Entry 8TCA (X-ray diffraction, 2.02 A resolution); this record covers chains H and L.

== Chain H ==
Name: m6A binding IgG Fab, heavy chain
Source organism: Mus musculus
Notes: antibody fragment or engineered binder
Sequence (221 residues; each row starts with the number of its first residue):
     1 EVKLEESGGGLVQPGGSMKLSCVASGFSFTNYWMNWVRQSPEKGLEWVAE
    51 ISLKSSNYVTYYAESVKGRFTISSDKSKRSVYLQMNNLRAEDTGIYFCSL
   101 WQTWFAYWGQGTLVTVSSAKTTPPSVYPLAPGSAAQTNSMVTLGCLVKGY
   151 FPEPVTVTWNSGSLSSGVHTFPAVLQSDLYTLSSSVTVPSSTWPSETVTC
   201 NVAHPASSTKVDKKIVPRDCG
Not modelled in the structure: 133-138, 219-221
Cystine bridges: Cys-22/Cys-98, Cys-145/Cys-200

== Chain L ==
Name: m6A binding IgG Fab, light chain
Source organism: Mus musculus
Notes: antibody fragment or engineered binder
Sequence (215 residues; row label = number of the first residue in the row):
     1 QAVVTQESALTTSPGETVTLTCRSSTGAVTTSNYANWVQEKPDHLFTGLI
    51 GGTNNRAPGVPARFSGSLIGDKAALTITGAQTDDEAIYFCALWYSNHLVF
   101 GGGTKLTVLGQPKSSPSVTLFPPSSEELETNKATLVCTITDFYPGVVTVD
   151 WKVDGTPVTQGMETTQPSKQSNNKYMASSYLTLTARAWERHSSYSCQVTH
   201 EGHTVEKSLSRADCS
Not modelled in the structure: 214-215
Cystine bridges: Cys-22/Cys-90, Cys-137/Cys-196

== Interface between chain H and chain L ==
Pairs across the interface (70; chain H residue first):
  Val-37(H) / Phe-100(L)  hydrophobic
  Gln-39(H) / Glu-40(L)  hydrogen bond
  Gln-39(H) / His-44(L)
  Gln-39(H) / Phe-46(L)
  Leu-45(H) / Phe-46(L)  hydrophobic
  Leu-45(H) / Phe-89(L)  hydrophobic
  Leu-45(H) / Phe-100(L)
  Trp-47(H) / His-97(L)
  Trp-47(H) / Leu-98(L)
  Trp-47(H) / Phe-100(L)
  Glu-50(H) / Trp-93(L)
  Tyr-61(H) / Trp-93(L)  hydrophobic
  Tyr-61(H) / Asn-96(L)
  Ile-95(H) / His-44(L)
  Phe-97(H) / His-44(L)
  Phe-97(H) / Phe-46(L)  hydrophobic
  Trp-101(H) / Asn-36(L)  hydrogen bond
  Thr-103(H) / Asn-36(L)
  Thr-103(H) / Gly-51(L)
  Thr-103(H) / Gly-52(L)
  Trp-104(H) / Asn-36(L)
  Trp-104(H) / Gly-51(L)
  Trp-104(H) / Asn-55(L)
  Trp-104(H) / Arg-56(L)
  Trp-104(H) / Ala-57(L)
  Trp-104(H) / Pro-58(L)
  Phe-105(H) / Asn-36(L)
  Phe-105(H) / Val-38(L)  hydrophobic
  Phe-105(H) / Gly-48(L)  hydrogen bond (backbone-backbone)
  Phe-105(H) / Leu-98(L)  hydrophobic
  Trp-108(H) / Val-38(L)  hydrophobic
  Trp-108(H) / Phe-46(L)  hydrophobic
  Tyr-127(H) / Ser-124(L)
  Tyr-127(H) / Glu-126(L)
  Tyr-127(H) / Glu-127(L)
  Tyr-127(H) / Thr-130(L)
  Pro-128(H) / Ser-124(L)
  Pro-128(H) / Glu-126(L)
  Leu-129(H) / Phe-121(L)  hydrophobic
  Ala-130(H) / Phe-121(L)
  Ala-130(H) / Pro-122(L)
  Gly-132(H) / Pro-122(L)
  Thr-142(H) / Thr-119(L)
  Thr-142(H) / Phe-121(L)
  Leu-143(H) / Phe-121(L)
  Leu-146(H) / Thr-134(L)
  Leu-146(H) / Tyr-180(L)  hydrophobic
  Lys-148(H) / Glu-127(L)  salt bridge
  Lys-148(H) / Lys-132(L)
  Lys-148(H) / Thr-134(L)
  His-169(H) / Thr-140(L)
  His-169(H) / Gln-170(L)
  His-169(H) / Met-176(L)
  Thr-170(H) / Met-176(L)
  Phe-171(H) / Thr-138(L)
  Phe-171(H) / Ile-139(L)
  Phe-171(H) / Thr-140(L)
  Phe-171(H) / Met-176(L)  hydrophobic
  Phe-171(H) / Ala-177(L)
  Phe-171(H) / Ser-178(L)
  Pro-172(H) / Thr-165(L)
  Pro-172(H) / Ser-168(L)
  Val-174(H) / Glu-163(L)
  Val-174(H) / Thr-165(L)
  Leu-182(H) / Tyr-180(L)
  Ser-183(H) / Val-136(L)
  Ser-183(H) / Tyr-180(L)  hydrogen bond
  Lys-213(H) / Glu-126(L)  salt bridge
  Arg-218(H) / Ser-125(L)
  Arg-218(H) / Glu-126(L)  salt bridge
Also at the interface, not in a pair above, chain H (42 interface residues in all): Lys-43, Gly-44, Glu-46, Tyr-62, Glu-64, Pro-131, Gly-144, Leu-175, Gln-176, Thr-181, Ser-185
Also at the interface, not in a pair above, chain L (48 interface residues in all): Gln-1, Thr-47, Ile-50, Ser-95, Gly-101, Gly-102, Asp-141, Gln-166

== Overview ==
42 residues of chain H and 48 residues of chain L are in contact, with 4 hydrogen bonds and 3 salt bridges.
Among the polar pairs are Lys-148(H)/Glu-127(L), Lys-213(H)/Glu-126(L) and Arg-218(H)/Glu-126(L).
Chain H is m6A binding IgG Fab, heavy chain and chain L is m6A binding IgG Fab, light chain, both from Mus
musculus; the structure, Structure of a mouse IgG antibody antigen-binding fragment (Fab) targeting
N6-methyladenosine (m6A), an RNA modification, no ..., was determined by X-ray diffraction (same publication
as 8VEV).
